PDB entry 9B7M | electron microscopy, 2.82 A resolution | chains C and L of the 8 polymer chains in the assembly

[Chain C]
Protein: Capsid protein VP1
Source organism: Adeno-associated virus
Reference sequence: Q6JC22 (Q6JC22_9VIRU); residues 203-736 here = UniProt positions 203-736
Chain sequence (534 residues; row label = number of the first residue in the row):
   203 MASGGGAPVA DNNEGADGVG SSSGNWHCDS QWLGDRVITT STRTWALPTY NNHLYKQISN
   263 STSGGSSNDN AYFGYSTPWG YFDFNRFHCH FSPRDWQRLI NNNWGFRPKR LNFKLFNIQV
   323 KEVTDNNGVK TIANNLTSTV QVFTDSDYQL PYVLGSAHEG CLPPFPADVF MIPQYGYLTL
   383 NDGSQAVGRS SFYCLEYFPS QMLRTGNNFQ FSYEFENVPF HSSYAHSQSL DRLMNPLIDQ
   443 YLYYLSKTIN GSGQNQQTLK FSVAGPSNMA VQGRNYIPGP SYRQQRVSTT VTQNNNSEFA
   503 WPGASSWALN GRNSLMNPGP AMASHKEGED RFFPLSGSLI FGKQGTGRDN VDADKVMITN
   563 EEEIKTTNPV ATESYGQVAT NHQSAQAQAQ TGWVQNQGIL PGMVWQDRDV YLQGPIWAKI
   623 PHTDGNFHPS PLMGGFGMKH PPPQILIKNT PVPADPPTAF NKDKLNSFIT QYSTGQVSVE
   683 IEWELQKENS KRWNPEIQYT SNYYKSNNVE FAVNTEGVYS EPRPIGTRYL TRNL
Not modelled in the structure: 203-218, 657-668
Bound ions: Ca2+: N562, E565 (shared with 1 residue of chain H)
What the authors report for this chain:
  - conformationally variable residues (side-chain flip): N704 to K707
  - mutagenesis - Q588R: abolished binding to Fab1-1

[Chain L]
Protein: Fab2-3 light chain
Source organism: Homo sapiens
Chain sequence (106 residues; numbered 23 to 128; the number before each row is that of its first residue):
    23 DIQMTQSPSS VSASVGDRVT ITCRASQGIN SYLAWYQQKP GKAPKLLIYA ASSLESGVPS
    83 RFSGSGSGTD FTLTISSLQP EDFATYYCQQ ANSFPLTFGG GTKVDI
Cystine bridges: C45-C110

[Interface between chain C and chain L]
Pairs across the interface (5):
  D554(C) - N52(L)  hydrogen bond
  D554(C) - Y54(L)
  A555(C) - Y54(L)
  D556(C) - Y54(L)  hydrogen bond
  N709(C) - S78(L)  hydrogen bond
Also at the interface, not in a pair above, chain C (6 interface residues in all): V493, T494
Also at the interface, not in a pair above, chain L (6 interface residues in all): S53, S115, F116

[In short]
Chain C and chain L each contribute 6 residues to their interface; the contacts include 3 hydrogen bonds.
Among the polar pairs are D554(C)-N52(L), D556(C)-Y54(L) and N709(C)-S78(L). The Ca2+ site is built by N562(C)
and E565(C). From the paper: Q588R of chain C abolishes binding to Fab1-1; conformational variability at
N704(C).
Here chain C is Capsid protein VP1 (Adeno-associated virus) and chain L is Fab2-3 light chain (Homo sapiens).
Entry 9B7M (Fab2-3 in complex with the capsid of Adeno-associated virus type 9) was determined by electron
microscopy together with 9B6N, 9B6O, 9B6Q, 9B6R, 9B6S, 9B6T and 9 further entries from the same study.
